PDB entry 6K9L | electron microscopy, 4.27 A resolution (low resolution: residue-level contacts below are approximate; hydrogen-bond / salt-bridge calls are withheld) | chains A and B

[Chain A (and B)]
Name: Serine-protein kinase ATM
From: Homo sapiens
Notes: EC 2.7.11.1; chain B of this document is another copy of the same molecule, construct and numbering; everything in this record applies to it too
UniProt: Q13315 (ATM_HUMAN); residues 1-3056 here = UniProt positions 1-3056
Chain sequence (3056 residues; row label = number of the first residue in the row):
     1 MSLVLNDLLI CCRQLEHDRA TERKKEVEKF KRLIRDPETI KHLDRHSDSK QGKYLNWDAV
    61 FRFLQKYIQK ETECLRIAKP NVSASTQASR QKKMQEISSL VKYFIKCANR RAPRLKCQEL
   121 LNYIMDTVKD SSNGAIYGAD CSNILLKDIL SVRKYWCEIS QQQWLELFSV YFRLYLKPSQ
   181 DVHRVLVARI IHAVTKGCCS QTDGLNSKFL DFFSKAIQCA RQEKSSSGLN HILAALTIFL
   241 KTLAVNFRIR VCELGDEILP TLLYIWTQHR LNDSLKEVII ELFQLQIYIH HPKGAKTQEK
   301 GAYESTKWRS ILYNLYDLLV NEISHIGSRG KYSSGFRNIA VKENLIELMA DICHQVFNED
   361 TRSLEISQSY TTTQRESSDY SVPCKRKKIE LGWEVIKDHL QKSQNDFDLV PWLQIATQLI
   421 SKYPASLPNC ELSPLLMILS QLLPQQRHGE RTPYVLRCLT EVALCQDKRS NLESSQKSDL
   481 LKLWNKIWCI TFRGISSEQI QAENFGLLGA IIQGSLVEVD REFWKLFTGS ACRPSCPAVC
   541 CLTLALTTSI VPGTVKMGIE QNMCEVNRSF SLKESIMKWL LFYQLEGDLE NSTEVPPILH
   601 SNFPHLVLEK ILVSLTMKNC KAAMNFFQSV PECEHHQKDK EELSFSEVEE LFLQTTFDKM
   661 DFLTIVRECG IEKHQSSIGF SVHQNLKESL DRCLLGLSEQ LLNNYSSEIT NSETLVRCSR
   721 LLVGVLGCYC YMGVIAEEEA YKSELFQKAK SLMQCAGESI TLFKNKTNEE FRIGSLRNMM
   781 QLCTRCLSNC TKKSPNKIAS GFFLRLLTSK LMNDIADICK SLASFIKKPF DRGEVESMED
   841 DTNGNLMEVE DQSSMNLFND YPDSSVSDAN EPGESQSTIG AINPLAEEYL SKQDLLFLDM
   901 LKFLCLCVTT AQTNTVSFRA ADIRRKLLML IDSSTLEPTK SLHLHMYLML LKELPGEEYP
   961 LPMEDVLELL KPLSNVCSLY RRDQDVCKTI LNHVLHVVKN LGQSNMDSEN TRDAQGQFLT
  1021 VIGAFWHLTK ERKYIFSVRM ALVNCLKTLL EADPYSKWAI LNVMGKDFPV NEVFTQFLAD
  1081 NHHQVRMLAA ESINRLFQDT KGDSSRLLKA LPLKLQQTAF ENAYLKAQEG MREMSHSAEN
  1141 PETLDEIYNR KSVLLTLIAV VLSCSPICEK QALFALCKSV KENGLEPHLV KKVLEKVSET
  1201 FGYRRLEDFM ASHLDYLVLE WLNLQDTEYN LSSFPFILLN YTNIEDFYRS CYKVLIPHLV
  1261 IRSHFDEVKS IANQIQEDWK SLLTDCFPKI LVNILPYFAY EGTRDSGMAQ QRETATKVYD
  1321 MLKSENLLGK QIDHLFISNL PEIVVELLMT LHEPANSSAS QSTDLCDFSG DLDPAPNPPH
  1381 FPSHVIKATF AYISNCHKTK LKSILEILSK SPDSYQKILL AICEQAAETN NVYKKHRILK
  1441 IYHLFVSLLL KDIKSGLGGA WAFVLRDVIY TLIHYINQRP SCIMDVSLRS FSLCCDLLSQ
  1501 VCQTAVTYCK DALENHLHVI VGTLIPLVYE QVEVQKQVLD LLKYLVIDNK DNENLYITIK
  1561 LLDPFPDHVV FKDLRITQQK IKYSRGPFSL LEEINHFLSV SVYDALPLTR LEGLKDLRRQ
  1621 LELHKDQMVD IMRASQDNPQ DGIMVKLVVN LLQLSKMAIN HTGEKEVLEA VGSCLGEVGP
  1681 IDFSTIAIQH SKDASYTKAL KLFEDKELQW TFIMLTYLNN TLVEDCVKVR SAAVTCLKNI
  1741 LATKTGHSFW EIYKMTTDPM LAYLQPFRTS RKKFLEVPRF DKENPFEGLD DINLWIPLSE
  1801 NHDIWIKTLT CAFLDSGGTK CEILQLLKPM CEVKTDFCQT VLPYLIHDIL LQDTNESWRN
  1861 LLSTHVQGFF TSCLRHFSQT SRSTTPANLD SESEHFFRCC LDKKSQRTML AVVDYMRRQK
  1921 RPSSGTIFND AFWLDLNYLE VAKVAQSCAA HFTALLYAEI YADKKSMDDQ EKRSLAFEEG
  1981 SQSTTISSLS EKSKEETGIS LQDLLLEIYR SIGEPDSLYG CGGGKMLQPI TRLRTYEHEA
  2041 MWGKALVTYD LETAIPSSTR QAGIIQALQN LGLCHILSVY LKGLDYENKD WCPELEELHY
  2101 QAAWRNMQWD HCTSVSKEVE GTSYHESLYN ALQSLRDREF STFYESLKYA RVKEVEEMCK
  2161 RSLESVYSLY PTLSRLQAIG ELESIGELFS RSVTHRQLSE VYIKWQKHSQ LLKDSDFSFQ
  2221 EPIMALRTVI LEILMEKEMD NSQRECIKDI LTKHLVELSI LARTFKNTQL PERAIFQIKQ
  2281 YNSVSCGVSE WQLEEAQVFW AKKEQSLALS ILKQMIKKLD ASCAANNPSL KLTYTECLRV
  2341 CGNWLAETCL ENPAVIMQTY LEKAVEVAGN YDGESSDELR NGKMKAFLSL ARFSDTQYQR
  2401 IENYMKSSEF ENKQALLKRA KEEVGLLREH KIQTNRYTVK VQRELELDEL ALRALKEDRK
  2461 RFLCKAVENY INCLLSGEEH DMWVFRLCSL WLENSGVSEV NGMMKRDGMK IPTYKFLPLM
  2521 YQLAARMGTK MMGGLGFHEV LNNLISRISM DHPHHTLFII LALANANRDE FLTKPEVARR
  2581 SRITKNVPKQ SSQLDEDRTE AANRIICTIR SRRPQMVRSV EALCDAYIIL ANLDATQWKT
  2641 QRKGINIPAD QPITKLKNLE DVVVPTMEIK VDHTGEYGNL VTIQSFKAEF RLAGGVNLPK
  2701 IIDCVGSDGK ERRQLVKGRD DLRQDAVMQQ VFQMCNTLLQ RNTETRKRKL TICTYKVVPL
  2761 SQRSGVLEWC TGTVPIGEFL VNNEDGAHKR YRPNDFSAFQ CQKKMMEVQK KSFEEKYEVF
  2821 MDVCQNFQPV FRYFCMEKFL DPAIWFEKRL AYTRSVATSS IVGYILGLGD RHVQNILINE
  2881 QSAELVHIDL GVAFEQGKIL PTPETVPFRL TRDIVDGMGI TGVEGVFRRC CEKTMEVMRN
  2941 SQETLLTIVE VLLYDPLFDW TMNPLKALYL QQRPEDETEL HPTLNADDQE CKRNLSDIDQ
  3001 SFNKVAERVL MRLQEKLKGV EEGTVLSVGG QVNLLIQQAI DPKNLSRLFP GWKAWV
Disordered / not traced: 1, 46-57, 80-91, 131-141, 289-304, 326-337, 359-410, 423-431, 534-536, 550-554, 592-602, 665-679, 762-822, 862-874, 891-919, 934-942, 983-986, 1026-1032, 1092-1103, 1178-1189, 1203-1209, 1223-1235, 1272-1275, 1312-1333, 1401-1407, 1502-1511, 1587-1590, 1771-1796, 1876, 1972-1994, 2087-2093, 2117-2122, 2325-2327, 2369-2375, 2422-2435, 2572-2593, 2811-2812, 2981-2998, 3055-3056 (chain B: 1, 46-57, 80-91, 130-141, 289-304, 326-337, 359-410, 423-431, 534-536, 550-554, 592-602, 665-679, 762-822, 862-874, 891-919, 934-942, 983-986, 1026-1032, 1092-1103, 1178-1189, 1203-1209, 1223-1235, 1272-1275, 1312-1333, 1401-1407, 1502-1511, 1587-1590, 1771-1796, 1876, 1972-1994, 2087-2093, 2117-2122, 2325-2327, 2369-2375, 2422-2435, 2572-2593, 2811-2812, 2981-2998, 3055-3056)
From the paper describing this entry:
  - post-translational modification sites: Ser1981

[Interface between chain A and chain B]
Contacting residue pairs - 55 pairs, chain A then chain B:
  Pro2029(A) - Leu2307(B)
  Val2047(A) - Gln2269(B)
  Asp2050(A) - Cys2074(B)
  Leu2051(A) - Glu2272(B)
  Leu2051(A) - Phe2276(B)
  Cys2074(A) - Asp2050(B)
  Gly2083(A) - Gly2083(B)
  Gln2269(A) - Val2047(B)
  Phe2276(A) - Leu2051(B)
  Gln2305(A) - Gly3029(B)
  Ser2306(A) - Gly2023(B)
  Glu2347(A) - Leu3026(B)
  Thr2348(A) - Gly3030(B)
  Thr2348(A) - Asn3033(B)
  Cys2349(A) - Asn3033(B)
  Cys2349(A) - Leu3034(B)
  Cys2349(A) - Gln3037(B)
  Leu2350(A) - Gln3037(B)
  Glu2351(A) - Gln3037(B)
  Asn2352(A) - Gln3037(B)
  Arg2400(A) - Glu3022(B)
  Ser2407(A) - Arg3008(B)
  Glu2411(A) - Arg3008(B)
  Asn2412(A) - Ile2899(B)
  Gln2414(A) - Lys3004(B)
  Tyr2437(A) - Glu2975(B)
  Tyr2437(A) - Asp2976(B)
  Lys2440(A) - Glu2979(B)
  Val2441(A) - Leu2968(B)
  Glu2444(A) - Glu2975(B)
  Glu2444(A) - Glu2979(B)
  Leu2445(A) - Pro2901(B)
  Ile2899(A) - Asn2412(B)
  Pro2901(A) - Leu2445(B)
  Met2962(A) - Ala2415(B)
  Glu2975(A) - Tyr2437(B)
  Glu2975(A) - Glu2444(B)
  Asp2976(A) - Tyr2437(B)
  Glu2979(A) - Tyr2437(B)
  Glu2979(A) - Glu2444(B)
  Lys3004(A) - Gln2414(B)
  Arg3008(A) - Ser2407(B)
  Arg3008(A) - Glu2411(B)
  Lys3018(A) - Gly3023(B)
  Glu3022(A) - Arg2400(B)
  Gly3023(A) - Lys3018(B)
  Leu3026(A) - Glu2347(B)
  Gly3029(A) - Gln2305(B)
  Gly3030(A) - Thr2348(B)
  Asn3033(A) - Thr2348(B)
  Asn3033(A) - Cys2349(B)
  Leu3034(A) - Cys2349(B)
  Gln3037(A) - Cys2349(B)
  Gln3037(A) - Leu2350(B)
  Gln3037(A) - Glu2351(B)
Also at the interface, not in a pair above, chain A (60 interface residues in all): His2075, Val2079, Glu2272, Gln2280, Leu2307, Thr2396, Ser2408, Ala2415, Lys2418, Arg2419, Leu2447, Asp2448, Thr2902, Pro2964, Leu2968, Glu3021, Thr3024
Also at the interface, not in a pair above, chain B (63 interface residues in all): Pro2029, Ala2054, His2075, Val2079, Asn2352, Thr2396, Ser2408, Lys2418, Arg2419, Lys2440, Val2441, Asp2448, Gln2809, Thr2902, Arg2928, Met2962, Pro2964, Gln2972, Val3005, Glu3021, Thr3024

[Overview]
60 residues of chain A and 63 residues of chain B are in contact. The paper reports a modification site at
Ser1981(A).
Both chains are Serine-protein kinase ATM (Homo sapiens). Entry 6K9L (4.27 Angstrom resolution cryo-EM
structure of human dimeric ATM kinase) was determined by electron microscopy together with 6K9K from the same
study.
